PDB entry 4YDL | X-ray diffraction, 1.80 A resolution | chains H and L of the 3 polymer chains in the assembly

[Chain H]
Name: Heavy chain of antibody C38-VRC18.02
From: Homo sapiens
Notes: antibody fragment or engineered binder
Amino-acid sequence (226 residues; numbered 1 to 218 plus 8 insertion-coded residues; the number before each row is that of its first residue; a row labelled like 82A-82E holds insertion residues (82A, then the next letters in order)):
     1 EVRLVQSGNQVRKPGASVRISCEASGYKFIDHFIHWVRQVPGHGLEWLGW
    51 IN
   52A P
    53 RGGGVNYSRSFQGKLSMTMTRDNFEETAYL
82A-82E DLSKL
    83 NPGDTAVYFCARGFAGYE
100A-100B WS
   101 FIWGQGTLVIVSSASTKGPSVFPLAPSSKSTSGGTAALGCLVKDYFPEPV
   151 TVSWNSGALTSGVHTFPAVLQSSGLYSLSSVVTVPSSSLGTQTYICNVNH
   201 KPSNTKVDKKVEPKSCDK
Unresolved in the structure: 217-218
Modified / non-standard residues: Glu-1 (pyroglutamic acid; PCA)
Cystine bridges: Cys-22/Cys-92, Cys-140/Cys-196

[Chain L]
Name: Light chain of antibody C38-VRC18.02
From: Homo sapiens
Notes: antibody fragment or engineered binder
Amino-acid sequence (211 residues; row label = number of the first residue in the row; note: 4 numbers in that range are skipped by the numbering (no residue carries them; nothing is unmodelled there)):
     1 EIVLTQSPGTLSLSPGETATLSCRTSQ
   27A G
    28 ILSNQLAWHQQRRGQPPRLLIYGGSNRAPGIPERFTGSGSGTDFVLTIKR
    78 LERDDFAVYYCQIL
    96 EFFGRGTRVEMNRTVAAPSVFIFPPSDEQLKSGTASVVCLLNNFYPREAK
   146 VQWKVDNALQSGNSQESVTEQDSKDSTYSLSSTLTLSKADYEKHKVYACE
   196 VTHQGLSSPVTKSFNRGEC
Cystine bridges: Cys-23/Cys-88, Cys-134/Cys-194
Glycans and other covalent adducts: N-acetylglucosamine (NAG) linked to Asn-107
Residues lining bound ligands: N-acetylglucosamine (NAG; 2-acetamido-2-deoxy-beta-D-glucopyranose): Ile-2, Gln-27, Gly-27A, Ile-28, Leu-29, Gln-32

[Chain H / chain L interface]
Pairs across the interface - 70 pairs, chain H then chain L:
  Gln-39(H) / Gln-38(L)  hydrogen bond
  Gln-39(H) / Tyr-87(L)  hydrogen bond
  His-43(H) / Tyr-87(L)
  Gly-44(H) / Tyr-87(L)
  Leu-45(H) / Tyr-87(L)  hydrophobic
  Leu-45(H) / Phe-98(L)
  Trp-47(H) / Glu-96(L)
  Phe-91(H) / Pro-43(L)  hydrophobic
  Phe-91(H) / Pro-44(L)
  Phe-96(H) / Leu-46(L)  hydrophobic
  Phe-96(H) / Tyr-49(L)
  Phe-96(H) / Pro-56(L)
  Tyr-99(H) / Asn-31(L)
  Tyr-99(H) / Tyr-49(L)  hydrophobic
  Tyr-99(H) / Gly-50(L)
  Tyr-99(H) / Asn-53(L)
  Trp-100A(H) / Gln-89(L)  hydrogen bond (backbone-side chain)
  Trp-100A(H) / Leu-91(L)
  Trp-100A(H) / Glu-96(L)
  Ser-100B(H) / Ala-34(L)
  Ser-100B(H) / Leu-46(L)
  Ser-100B(H) / Tyr-49(L)
  Ser-100B(H) / Gly-50(L)  hydrogen bond (side chain-backbone)
  Phe-101(H) / His-36(L)
  Phe-101(H) / Leu-46(L)
  Phe-101(H) / Gln-89(L)
  Phe-101(H) / Phe-98(L)  hydrophobic
  Ile-102(H) / Leu-46(L)  hydrophobic
  Trp-103(H) / His-36(L)  hydrogen bond
  Trp-103(H) / Pro-44(L)
  Trp-103(H) / Arg-45(L)
  Trp-103(H) / Leu-46(L)
  Trp-103(H) / Phe-98(L)  hydrophobic
  Gly-104(H) / Pro-43(L)
  Gln-105(H) / Pro-43(L)
  Val-121(H) / Glu-123(L)
  Phe-122(H) / Ser-121(L)
  Phe-122(H) / Glu-123(L)
  Phe-122(H) / Gln-124(L)
  Pro-123(H) / Ser-121(L)
  Leu-124(H) / Phe-118(L)
  Leu-124(H) / Val-133(L)  hydrophobic
  Ala-125(H) / Phe-118(L)
  Ser-128(H) / Cys-214(L)  hydrogen bond (side chain-backbone)
  Ala-137(H) / Phe-116(L)  hydrophobic
  Ala-137(H) / Phe-118(L)
  Leu-141(H) / Ser-131(L)
  Lys-143(H) / Gln-124(L)
  Lys-143(H) / Ser-131(L)
  His-164(H) / Asn-137(L)  hydrogen bond
  His-164(H) / Asn-138(L)  hydrogen bond
  His-164(H) / Ser-174(L)  hydrogen bond
  Phe-166(H) / Leu-135(L)  hydrophobic
  Phe-166(H) / Ser-162(L)
  Phe-166(H) / Thr-164(L)
  Phe-166(H) / Ser-174(L)
  Phe-166(H) / Leu-175(L)
  Phe-166(H) / Ser-176(L)
  Pro-167(H) / Ser-162(L)  hydrogen bond (backbone-side chain)
  Pro-167(H) / Val-163(L)
  Val-169(H) / Gln-160(L)
  Val-169(H) / Glu-161(L)
  Val-169(H) / Ser-162(L)
  Leu-170(H) / Gln-160(L)
  Gln-171(H) / Gln-160(L)
  Val-181(H) / Leu-135(L)  hydrophobic
  Thr-183(H) / Asn-137(L)
  Lys-209(H) / Glu-123(L)  salt bridge
  Lys-214(H) / Asp-122(L)  salt bridge
  Cys-216(H) / Cys-214(L)  disulfide
Interface residues without a listed pair, chain H (44 interface residues in all): Val-37, Gly-42, Glu-46, Lys-129, Thr-135, Ala-136, Leu-138, Thr-165, Ser-179
Interface residues without a listed pair, chain L (42 interface residues in all): Leu-33, Arg-40, Thr-129, Asp-167, Ser-208
Cross-chain cystine bridges: Cys-216(H)/Cys-214(L)

[Summary]
44 residues of chain H face 42 of chain L across their interface; the contacts include 1 disulfide bond, 10
hydrogen bonds and 2 salt bridges. Among the polar pairs are Lys-209(H)/Glu-123(L), Lys-214(H)/Asp-122(L) and
Gln-39(H)/Gln-38(L). Ligands of chain L: N-acetylglucosamine. Covalently linked N-acetylglucosamine: at
Asn-107(L).
Chain H is Heavy chain of antibody C38-VRC18.02 and chain L is Light chain of antibody C38-VRC18.02, both from
Homo sapiens; the structure, Crystal structure of broadly and potently neutralizing antibody C38-VRC18.02 in
complex with HIV-1 clade AE strain ..., was determined by X-ray diffraction together with 4YDI, 4YDJ, 4YDK and
4YE4 from the same study.
